Entry 3N9R (X-ray diffraction, 1.80 A resolution); this record covers chains A and e.

[Chain A (and e)]
Protein: Fructose-bisphosphate aldolase
Source organism: Helicobacter pylori
Notes: EC 4.1.2.13; chain e of this document is another copy of the same molecule, construct and numbering; everything in this record applies to it too
Reference sequence: D0IR47 (D0IR47_HELP1); numbering as in UniProt (aligned over 1-307)
Amino-acid sequence (307 residues; numbered 1 to 307; the number before each row is that of its first residue):
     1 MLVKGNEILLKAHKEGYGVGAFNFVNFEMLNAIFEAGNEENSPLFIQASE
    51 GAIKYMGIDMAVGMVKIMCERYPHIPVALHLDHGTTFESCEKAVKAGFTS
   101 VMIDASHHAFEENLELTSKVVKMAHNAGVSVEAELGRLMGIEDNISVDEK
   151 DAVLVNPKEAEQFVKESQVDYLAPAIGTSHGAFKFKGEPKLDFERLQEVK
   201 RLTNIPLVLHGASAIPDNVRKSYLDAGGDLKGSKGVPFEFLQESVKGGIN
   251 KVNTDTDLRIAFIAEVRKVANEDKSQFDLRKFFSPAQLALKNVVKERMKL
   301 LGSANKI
Not modelled in the structure: 142-151
Construct notes: conflict Asn-218 (Asp in D0IR47)
Bound ions: Na+: Asp-82, Glu-132; Zn2+: His-83, His-180, His-210 (together with TD3)
Ligand contacts: TD3 (2-[hydroxy(4-hydroxybutyl)amino]-2-oxoethyl dihydrogen phosphate): Asn-23, Asp-82, His-83, His-180, Gly-181, Lys-184, His-210, Gly-211, Ala-212, Ser-213, Asn-253, Thr-254, Asp-255, Thr-256, Arg-259

[Chain A / chain e interface]
Residue-residue contacts - 92 pairs, chain A then chain e:
  Val-25(A) with Leu-279(e), hydrophobic
  Asn-26(A) with Glu-28(e), hydrogen bond; Phe-283(e)
  Phe-27(A) with Tyr-55(e); Met-56(e); Met-60(e), hydrophobic
  Glu-28(A) with Asn-26(e), hydrogen bond; Tyr-55(e), hydrogen bond
  Met-29(A) with Leu-279(e), hydrophobic
  Gly-51(A) with Arg-280(e)
  Tyr-55(A) with Phe-27(e); Glu-28(e), hydrogen bond; Arg-280(e); Phe-283(e); Ser-284(e); Gln-287(e), hydrogen bond
  Met-56(A) with Phe-27(e); Arg-71(e), hydrogen bond (backbone-side chain)
  Gly-57(A) with Arg-71(e)
  Asp-59(A) with Ile-67(e); Arg-71(e), salt bridge
  Met-60(A) with Phe-27(e), hydrophobic; Met-64(e); Ile-67(e), hydrophobic; Met-68(e), hydrophobic; Arg-71(e)
  Gly-63(A) with Ile-67(e)
  Met-64(A) with Met-60(e)
  Ile-67(A) with Asp-59(e); Met-60(e), hydrophobic; Gly-63(e)
  Met-68(A) with Met-60(e), hydrophobic
  Arg-71(A) with Met-56(e), hydrogen bond (side chain-backbone); Gly-57(e); Asp-59(e), salt bridge; Met-60(e)
  Tyr-223(A) with Lys-274(e), hydrogen bond (side chain-backbone); Ser-275(e); Gln-276(e), hydrogen bond (side chain-backbone); Phe-277(e)
  Gly-227(A) with Lys-274(e)
  Gly-228(A) with Lys-274(e)
  Asp-229(A) with Lys-274(e), hydrogen bond (backbone-backbone); Ser-275(e)
  Leu-230(A) with Phe-277(e), hydrophobic
  Thr-256(A) with Phe-277(e)
  Arg-259(A) with Phe-277(e); Asp-278(e), salt bridge
  Ile-260(A) with Phe-277(e), hydrophobic
  Phe-262(A) with Leu-279(e), hydrophobic
  Ile-263(A) with Gln-276(e); Phe-277(e); Leu-279(e), hydrophobic; Phe-282(e), hydrophobic
  Val-266(A) with Val-266(e), hydrophobic
  Arg-267(A) with Ala-270(e), hydrogen bond (side chain-backbone); Asp-273(e), hydrogen bond (side chain-backbone); Lys-274(e); Gln-276(e), hydrogen bond (side chain-backbone); Phe-282(e)
  Ala-270(A) with Arg-267(e), hydrogen bond (backbone-side chain)
  Asp-273(A) with Arg-267(e), hydrogen bond (backbone-side chain)
  Lys-274(A) with Tyr-223(e), hydrogen bond (backbone-side chain); Gly-227(e); Gly-228(e); Asp-229(e), hydrogen bond (backbone-backbone); Arg-267(e)
  Ser-275(A) with Tyr-223(e); Asp-229(e)
  Gln-276(A) with Tyr-223(e), hydrogen bond (backbone-side chain); Ile-263(e); Arg-267(e), hydrogen bond (backbone-side chain)
  Phe-277(A) with Tyr-223(e); Leu-230(e), hydrophobic; Thr-256(e); Arg-259(e); Ile-260(e), hydrophobic; Ile-263(e)
  Asp-278(A) with Arg-259(e), salt bridge
  Leu-279(A) with Val-25(e), hydrophobic; Met-29(e), hydrophobic; Phe-262(e), hydrophobic; Ile-263(e), hydrophobic
  Arg-280(A) with Gly-51(e); Tyr-55(e)
  Phe-282(A) with Ile-263(e), hydrophobic; Arg-267(e)
  Phe-283(A) with Asn-26(e); Tyr-55(e); Phe-283(e), hydrophobic
  Ser-284(A) with Tyr-55(e)
  Gln-287(A) with Tyr-55(e), hydrogen bond
Also at the interface, not in a pair above, chain A (43 interface residues in all): Ala-52, Ala-182
Also at the interface, not in a pair above, chain e (43 interface residues in all): Ala-52, Ala-182

[In short]
Chain A and chain e each contribute 43 residues to their interface, with 20 hydrogen bonds and 4 salt bridges.
Polar contacts include Asp-59(A)/Arg-71(e), Arg-259(A)/Asp-278(e) and Asn-26(A)/Glu-28(e). Bound to chain A:
compound TD3. Asp-82(A) and Glu-132(A) form the Na+ site.
Chain A and chain e are both Fructose-bisphosphate aldolase (Helicobacter pylori); the structure, Class II
fructose-1,6-bisphosphate aldolase from helicobacter pylori in complex with
N-(4-hydroxybutyl)-phosphoglycolohydroxamic acid, a competitive inhibitor, was determined by X-ray
diffraction, deposited together with 3N9S.
